Entry 6KJI (X-ray diffraction, 1.99 A resolution); this record covers chain A.

== Chain A ==
Protein: Dual-functional monooxygenase/methyltransferase psoF
Organism: Neosartorya fumigata (strain ATCC MYA-4609 / Af293 / CBS 101355 / FGSC A1100)
Notes: EC 1.-.-.-, 2.1.1.-
Reference sequence: Q4WAZ0 (PSOF_ASPFU); residue numbers follow UniProt; this construct covers 538-905
Sequence (378 residues; each row starts with the number of its first residue):
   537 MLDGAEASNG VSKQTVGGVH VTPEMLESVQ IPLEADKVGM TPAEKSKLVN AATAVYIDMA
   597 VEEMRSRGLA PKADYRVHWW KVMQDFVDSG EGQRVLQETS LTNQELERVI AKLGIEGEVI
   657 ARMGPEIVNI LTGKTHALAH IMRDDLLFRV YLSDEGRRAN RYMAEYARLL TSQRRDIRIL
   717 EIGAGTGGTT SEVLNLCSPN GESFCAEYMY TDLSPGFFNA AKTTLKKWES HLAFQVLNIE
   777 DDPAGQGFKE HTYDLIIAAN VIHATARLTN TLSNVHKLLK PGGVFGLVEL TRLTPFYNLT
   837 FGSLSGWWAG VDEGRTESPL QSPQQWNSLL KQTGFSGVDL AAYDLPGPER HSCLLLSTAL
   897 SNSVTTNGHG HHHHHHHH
Disordered / not traced: 537-547, 632, 900-914
Differences from the reference sequence: expression tag (537, 906-914)
Residues lining bound ligands: S-adenosylhomocysteine (SAH): Y687, N696, E717, I718, G719, A720, G721, G724, T725, D748, L749, F753, L773, N774, I775, E776, A795, N796, V797, A800, T801

== Summary ==
Bound to chain A: S-adenosylhomocysteine.
Chain A is Dual-functional monooxygenase/methyltransferase psoF (Neosartorya fumigata (strain ATCC MYA-4609 /
Af293 / CBS 101355 / FGSC A1100)); the structure, Crystal structure of PsoF with SAH, was determined by X-ray
diffraction together with 6KJG from the same study.
